9J7L - chains 6 and 7 of the 7 polymer chains in the assembly; structure by electron microscopy, 2.89 A resolution.

[Chain 6 (and 7)]
Molecule: Capsid protein
From: Adeno-associated virus - 8
Notes: chain 7 of this document is another copy of the same molecule, construct and numbering; everything in this record applies to it too
UniProt: Q8JQF8 (Q8JQF8_9VIRU); residue numbers follow UniProt; this construct covers 1-738
Chain sequence (738 residues; each row starts with the number of its first residue):
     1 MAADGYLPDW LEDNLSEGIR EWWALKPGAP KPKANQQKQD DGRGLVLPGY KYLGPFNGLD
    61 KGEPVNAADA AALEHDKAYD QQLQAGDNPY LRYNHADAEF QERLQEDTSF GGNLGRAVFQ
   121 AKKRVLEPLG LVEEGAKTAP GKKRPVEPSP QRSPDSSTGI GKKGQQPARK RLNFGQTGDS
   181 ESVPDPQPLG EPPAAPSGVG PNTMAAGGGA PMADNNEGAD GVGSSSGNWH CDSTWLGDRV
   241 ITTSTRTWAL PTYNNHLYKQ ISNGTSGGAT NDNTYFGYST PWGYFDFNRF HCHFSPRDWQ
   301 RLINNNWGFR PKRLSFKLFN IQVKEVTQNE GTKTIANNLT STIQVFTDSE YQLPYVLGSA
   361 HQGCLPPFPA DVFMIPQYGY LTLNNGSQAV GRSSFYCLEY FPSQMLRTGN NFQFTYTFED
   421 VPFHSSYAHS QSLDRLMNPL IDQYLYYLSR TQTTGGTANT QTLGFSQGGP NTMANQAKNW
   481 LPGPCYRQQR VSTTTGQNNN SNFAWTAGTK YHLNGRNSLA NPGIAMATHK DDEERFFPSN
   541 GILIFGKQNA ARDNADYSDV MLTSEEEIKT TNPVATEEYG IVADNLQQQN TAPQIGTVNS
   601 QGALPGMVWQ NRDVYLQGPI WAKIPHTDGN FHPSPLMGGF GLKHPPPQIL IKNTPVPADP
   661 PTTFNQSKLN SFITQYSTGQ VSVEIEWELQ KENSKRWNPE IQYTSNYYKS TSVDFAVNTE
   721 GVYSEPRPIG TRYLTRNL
Disordered / not traced: 1-228, 250-252, 255-257, 264-269, 319-344, 383-393, 404-411, 455-459, 513-516, 586-591, 651-678 (chain 7: 1-243, 267-268, 293-308, 329-331, 426-482, 496-497, 529-533, 567-595, 605-606, 688-712, 719, 733-738)

[How chain 6 and chain 7 interact]
Pairs across the interface - 267 pairs, chain 6 then chain 7:
  F423(6) with D628(7)
  S425(6) with D628(7), hydrogen bond
  Y427(6) with H626(7), hydrogen bond
  A428(6) with R392(7)
  H429(6) with L383(7); H626(7), hydrogen bond (side chain-backbone)
  S430(6) with T382(7); L383(7), hydrogen bond (backbone-backbone); S394(7), hydrogen bond; Y396(7)
  Q431(6) with P354(7); L381(7)
  S432(6) with L383(7); R516(7), hydrogen bond
  L433(6) with L513(7), hydrophobic
  D434(6) with Y511(7); L513(7); R516(7), salt bridge
  R435(6) with D272(7), hydrogen bond (side chain-backbone); N273(7); T274(7), hydrogen bond (side chain-backbone); Y275(7); L381(7); R516(7)
  L436(6) with Y355(7); V356(7); S359(7), hydrogen bond (backbone-side chain)
  M437(6) with S359(7); H361(7); L381(7)
  N438(6) with Y284(7), hydrogen bond; H361(7), hydrogen bond (backbone-side chain); Q377(7), hydrogen bond (side chain-backbone); Y378(7); G379(7), hydrogen bond (side chain-backbone)
  P439(6) with I261(7), hydrophobic; G379(7); Y380(7); L381(7), hydrophobic
  L440(6) with I261(7), hydrophobic; S279(7); Q377(7); Y378(7); G379(7)
  I441(6) with Y284(7); H361(7), hydrogen bond (backbone-side chain); Q362(7); P376(7), hydrophobic; Q377(7)
  D442(6) with H361(7), hydrogen bond (backbone-side chain); Q362(7), hydrogen bond (backbone-backbone); R552(7), salt bridge
  Q443(6) with S359(7), hydrogen bond (side chain-backbone); A360(7); H361(7); Q362(7)
  Y444(6) with R289(7); A360(7), hydrogen bond (backbone-backbone); H361(7); Q362(7); F545(7), hydrophobic; Q617(7); G618(7); P619(7)
  L445(6) with A360(7), hydrophobic; L543(7), hydrophobic; I544(7); F545(7), hydrophobic; M637(7), hydrophobic
  Y446(6) with I544(7), hydrogen bond (backbone-backbone); F545(7); G546(7); A550(7); A551(7), hydrogen bond (side chain-backbone); R552(7); A555(7), hydrophobic
  Y447(6) with N521(7)
  L448(6) with A504(7); F537(7), hydrophobic; S539(7)
  S449(6) with A504(7)
  R450(6) with N502(7); A504(7); N554(7), hydrogen bond
  T451(6) with S501(7), hydrogen bond (side chain-backbone); N502(7), hydrogen bond (backbone-side chain); F503(7), hydrogen bond (side chain-backbone); A504(7)
  Q452(6) with N500(7), hydrogen bond (side chain-backbone); S501(7); N502(7)
  T460(6) with N500(7)
  Q461(6) with T495(7), hydrogen bond; N498(7); N499(7); N500(7), hydrogen bond (backbone-side chain)
  T462(6) with T495(7)
  L463(6) with V491(7), hydrophobic; S492(7); T493(7); N498(7); A555(7); Y557(7)
  G464(6) with A555(7)
  F465(6) with I544(7), hydrophobic; D553(7); N554(7), hydrogen bond (backbone-backbone); A555(7), hydrogen bond (backbone-backbone); Y557(7), hydrophobic; V560(7), hydrophobic
  S466(6) with R552(7); D553(7); N554(7), hydrogen bond (side chain-backbone)
  Q467(6) with Q362(7), hydrogen bond; R552(7), hydrogen bond (backbone-backbone)
  G469(6) with R552(7)
  P470(6) with Y275(7)
  N471(6) with N263(7), hydrogen bond; N273(7)
  T472(6) with N273(7)
  M473(6) with N273(7); Y275(7), hydrophobic; L381(7), hydrophobic
  A474(6) with D272(7); N273(7), hydrogen bond (backbone-side chain); W505(7), hydrophobic; N517(7); S518(7); L519(7), hydrogen bond (backbone-backbone)
  N475(6) with W505(7); L519(7); N521(7)
  Q476(6) with H361(7)
  A477(6) with N521(7); M637(7), hydrophobic
  K478(6) with Y511(7); S518(7), hydrogen bond; N521(7), hydrogen bond (backbone-backbone); P522(7); L636(7); M637(7)
  N479(6) with G358(7), hydrogen bond (side chain-backbone); A622(7); P635(7); L636(7), hydrogen bond (backbone-backbone); M637(7)
  W480(6) with K623(7), hydrogen bond (side chain-backbone); I624(7), hydrophobic; P625(7); P633(7); S634(7); P635(7)
  L481(6) with Y511(7), hydrophobic; I524(7), hydrophobic; L636(7), hydrophobic
  P482(6) with Y511(7), hydrophobic; L513(7), hydrophobic
  K530(6) with N514(7); G515(7)
  D531(6) with N384(7); N385(7); N514(7), hydrogen bond
  D532(6) with N385(7), hydrogen bond
  E566(6) with R392(7), salt bridge
  E567(6) with R392(7)
  K569(6) with L513(7); N514(7)
  T570(6) with L383(7); L513(7)
  T571(6) with L513(7)
  P573(6) with H512(7)
  E577(6) with H512(7), salt bridge; G515(7)
  E578(6) with H512(7), salt bridge
  Y579(6) with Y486(7); Y511(7); H512(7), hydrogen bond (backbone-backbone)
  G580(6) with Y486(7); K510(7); Y511(7); H512(7)
  I581(6) with T509(7); K510(7), hydrogen bond (backbone-backbone)
  V582(6) with Y486(7); R487(7)
  A583(6) with R487(7), hydrogen bond (backbone-backbone); Q488(7); Q489(7); N599(7)
  D584(6) with R487(7); N599(7), hydrogen bond
  N585(6) with R487(7); Q489(7), hydrogen bond (backbone-side chain)
  A592(6) with N499(7)
  P593(6) with Q489(7); N499(7); F503(7), hydrophobic; A507(7), hydrophobic
  I595(6) with T506(7); A507(7), hydrophobic
  V598(6) with Y486(7)
  Q601(6) with Y486(7); S600(7), hydrogen bond
  G602(6) with G602(7)
  A603(6) with G602(7); A603(7), hydrogen bond (backbone-backbone); F631(7), hydrophobic
  L604(6) with P484(7), hydrophobic; Y486(7), hydrophobic; I524(7), hydrophobic; Q601(7); F631(7)
  P605(6) with P484(7); I524(7); W609(7); F631(7); L636(7)
  G606(6) with F631(7), hydrogen bond (backbone-backbone); H632(7), hydrogen bond (backbone-backbone)
  M607(6) with N630(7); F631(7), hydrogen bond (backbone-backbone)
  V608(6) with P625(7); T627(7); G629(7); N630(7)
  W609(6) with T627(7); D628(7); G629(7), hydrogen bond (backbone-backbone); N630(7); F631(7)
  Q610(6) with T627(7); D628(7), hydrogen bond (side chain-backbone)
  N611(6) with D628(7), hydrogen bond (backbone-side chain)
  F631(6) with F631(7), hydrophobic
  H632(6) with D628(7); G629(7)
  N693(6) with E350(7), hydrogen bond; Q352(7), hydrogen bond (backbone-side chain)
  K695(6) with Q352(7); Y396(7); Y400(7), hydrogen bond (side chain-backbone); F401(7)
  R696(6) with G391(7), hydrogen bond (side chain-backbone); R392(7), hydrogen bond (side chain-backbone); S393(7), hydrogen bond (side chain-backbone); S394(7), hydrogen bond; F395(7); Y396(7)
  W697(6) with F395(7), hydrogen bond (backbone-backbone); Y400(7), hydrophobic
  N698(6) with S393(7), hydrogen bond (side chain-backbone); S394(7); F395(7)
  I701(6) with G391(7); R392(7)
  R732(6) with R392(7); D628(7), salt bridge
  T735(6) with R392(7); S394(7), hydrogen bond
  R736(6) with H626(7), hydrogen bond
  N737(6) with Q352(7), hydrogen bond (side chain-backbone); P354(7); Y396(7), hydrogen bond
  L738(6) with K623(7), hydrogen bond (backbone-side chain); P625(7); H626(7), hydrogen bond (backbone-backbone); T627(7)
Also at the interface, not in a pair above, chain 6 (99 interface residues in all): N572, V574, Q594
Also at the interface, not in a pair above, chain 7 (117 interface residues in all): Y351, L353, C397, P402, C485, G508, D556, L562

[Overview]
99 residues of chain 6 and 117 residues of chain 7 are in contact; the contacts include 70 hydrogen bonds and
6 salt bridges. Polar contacts include D434(6)-R516(7), D442(6)-R552(7) and E566(6)-R392(7).
Chain 6 and chain 7 are both Capsid protein (Adeno-associated virus - 8); the structure, Structure of AAV8
capsid in complex with receptor, was determined by electron microscopy, deposited together with 9J6Z and 9J7K.
